PDB entry 4HVA | X-ray diffraction, 2.07 A resolution | chains A and C of the 4 polymer chains in the assembly

[Chain A]
Protein: Caspase-6
Source organism: Homo sapiens
Notes: EC 3.4.22.59
Reference sequence: P55212 (CASP6_HUMAN); residue numbers follow UniProt; this construct covers 24-174, 189-293
Amino-acid sequence (265 residues; numbered 24 to 302; 14 numbers in that range are skipped by the numbering (no residue carries them; nothing is unmodelled there); the number before each row is that of its first residue):
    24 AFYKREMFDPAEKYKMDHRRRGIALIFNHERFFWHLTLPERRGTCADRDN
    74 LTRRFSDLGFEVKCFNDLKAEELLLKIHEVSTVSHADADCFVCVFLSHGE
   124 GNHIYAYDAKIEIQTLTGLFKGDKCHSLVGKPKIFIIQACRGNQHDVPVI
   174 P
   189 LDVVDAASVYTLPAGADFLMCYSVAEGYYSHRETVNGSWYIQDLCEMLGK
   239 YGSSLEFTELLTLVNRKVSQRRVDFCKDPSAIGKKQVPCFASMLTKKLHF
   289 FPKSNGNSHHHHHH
Unresolved in the structure: 24-30, 189-197, 292-302
Construct notes: expression tag (294-302)
Residues lining bound ligands: 4HV (N-[(2R)-1-(3-cyanophenyl)-3-hydroxypropan-2-yl]-5-(3,4-dimethoxyphenyl)furan-3-carboxamide): Leu61, Pro62, His121, Gly122, Glu123, Tyr128, His168, Tyr217, His219, Val261, Cys264, Lys265, Asp266, Ala269
What the authors report for this chain:
  - catalytic residues: His121, Cys163
  - binding site for 4HV: His121, His168, His219, Arg220, Cys264, Ala269
  - conformationally variable residues (loop rearrangement): Val261 to Gly271
  - specificity-determining residues: Cys264, Ala269

[Chain C]
Protein: VEID Inhibitor
Amino-acid sequence (5 residues; each row starts with the number of its first residue):
     1 XVEIX
Modified residues: PHQ (benzyl chlorocarbonate) at position 1; 4H0 ((3S)-3-amino-4-oxo-5-(2,3,5,6-tetrafluorophenoxy)pentanoic acid) at position 5
Residues lining bound ligands: 4HV (N-[(2R)-1-(3-cyanophenyl)-3-hydroxypropan-2-yl]-5-(3,4-dimethoxyphenyl)furan-3-carboxamide): Val2, Glu3, Ile4, 4H0_5

[Interface between chain A and chain C]
Residue-residue contacts - 26 pairs, chain A then chain C:
  Arg64(A) with 4H0_5(C)
  Arg65(A) with Glu3(C), salt bridge
  Ser120(A) with 4H0_5(C)
  His121(A) with Ile4(C); 4H0_5(C)
  Gly122(A) with 4H0_5(C), hydrogen bond (backbone-backbone)
  Gln161(A) with 4H0_5(C)
  Ala162(A) with 4H0_5(C)
  Cys163(A) with 4H0_5(C), covalent bond
  Tyr217(A) with Ile4(C)
  Ser218(A) with Ile4(C); 4H0_5(C), hydrogen bond (backbone-backbone)
  His219(A) with Val2(C); Glu3(C); Ile4(C)
  Arg220(A) with Val2(C); Glu3(C), salt bridge; Ile4(C), hydrogen bond (side chain-backbone); 4H0_5(C)
  Thr222(A) with Glu3(C)
  Val261(A) with Val2(C), hydrophobic
  Phe263(A) with PHQ_1(C); Val2(C), hydrogen bond (backbone-backbone)
  Cys264(A) with PHQ_1(C); Val2(C)
  Lys265(A) with PHQ_1(C)
Also at the interface, not in a pair above, chain A (19 interface residues in all): Glu63, Trp227
Interface features reported in the paper:
  - interface residues, chain A: Cys163(A)

[In short]
The interface between chain A and chain C involves 19 residues on one side and 5 on the other, with 1 covalent
bond, 4 hydrogen bonds and 2 salt bridges. Among the polar pairs are Arg65(A)-Glu3(C), Arg220(A)-Glu3(C) and
Arg220(A)-Ile4(C). From the paper: catalytic residues His121(A) and Cys163(A); a binding site for 4HV at
His121(A), His168(A) and His219(A) among others.
Here chain A is Caspase-6 (Homo sapiens) and chain C is VEID Inhibitor. Entry 4HVA (Mechanistic and Structural
Understanding of Uncompetitive Inhibitors of Caspase-6) was determined by X-ray diffraction.
